PDB entry 5L4K | electron microscopy, 3.90 A resolution | chains N and S of the 12 polymer chains in the assembly

[Chain N]
Name: 26S proteasome non-ATPase regulatory subunit 1
Organism: Homo sapiens
UniProtKB: Q99460 (PSMD1_HUMAN); residues 1-953 here = UniProt positions 1-953
Chain sequence (953 residues; numbered 1 to 953; the number before each row is that of its first residue):
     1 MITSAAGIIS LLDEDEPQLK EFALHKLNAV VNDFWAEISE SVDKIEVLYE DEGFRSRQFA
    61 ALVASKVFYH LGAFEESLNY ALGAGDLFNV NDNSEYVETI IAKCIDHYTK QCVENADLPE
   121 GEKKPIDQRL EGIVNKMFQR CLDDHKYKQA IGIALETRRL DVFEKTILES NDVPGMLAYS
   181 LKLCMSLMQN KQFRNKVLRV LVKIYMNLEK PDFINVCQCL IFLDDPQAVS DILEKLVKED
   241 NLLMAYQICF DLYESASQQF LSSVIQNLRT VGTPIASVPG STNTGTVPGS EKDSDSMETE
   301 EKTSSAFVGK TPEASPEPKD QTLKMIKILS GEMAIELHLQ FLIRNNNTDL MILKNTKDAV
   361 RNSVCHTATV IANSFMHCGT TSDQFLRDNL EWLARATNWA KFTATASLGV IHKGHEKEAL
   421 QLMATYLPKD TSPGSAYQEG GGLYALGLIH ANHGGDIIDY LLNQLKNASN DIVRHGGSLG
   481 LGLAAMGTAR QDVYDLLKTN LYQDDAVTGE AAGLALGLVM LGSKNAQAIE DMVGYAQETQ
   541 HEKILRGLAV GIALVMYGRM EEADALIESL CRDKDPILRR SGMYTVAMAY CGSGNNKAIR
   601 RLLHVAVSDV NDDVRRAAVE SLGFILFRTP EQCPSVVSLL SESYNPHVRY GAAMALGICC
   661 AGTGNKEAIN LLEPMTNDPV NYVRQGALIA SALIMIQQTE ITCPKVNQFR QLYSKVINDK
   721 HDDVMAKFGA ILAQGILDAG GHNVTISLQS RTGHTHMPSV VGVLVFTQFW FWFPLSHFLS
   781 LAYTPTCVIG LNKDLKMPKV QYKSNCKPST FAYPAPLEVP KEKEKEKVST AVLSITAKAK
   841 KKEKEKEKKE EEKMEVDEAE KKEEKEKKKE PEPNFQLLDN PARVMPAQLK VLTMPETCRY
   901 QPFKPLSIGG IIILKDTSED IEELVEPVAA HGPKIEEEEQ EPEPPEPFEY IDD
Disordered / not traced: 275-321, 854-870, 941-953
Swiss-Prot annotation at these positions:
  - modified residue: M1 (N-acetylmethionine), T273 (Phosphothreonine), S290 (Phosphoserine), K310 (N6-acetyllysine), T311 (Phosphothreonine), S315 (Phosphoserine), K720 (N6-acetyllysine), T830 (Phosphothreonine), S834 (Phosphoserine)

[Chain S]
Name: 26S proteasome non-ATPase regulatory subunit 3
Organism: Homo sapiens
UniProtKB: O43242 (PSMD3_HUMAN); residues 1-534 here = UniProt positions 1-534
Chain sequence (534 residues; each row starts with the number of its first residue):
     1 MKQEGSARRR GADKAKPPPG GGEQEPPPPP APQDVEMKEE AATGGGSTGE ADGKTAAAAA
    61 EHSQRELDTV TLEDIKEHVK QLEKAVSGKE PRFVLRALRM LPSTSRRLNH YVLYKAVQGF
   121 FTSNNATRDF LLPFLEEPMD TEADLQFRPR TGKAASTPLL PEVEAYLQLL VVIFMMNSKR
   181 YKEAQKISDD LMQKISTQNR RALDLVAAKC YYYHARVYEF LDKLDVVRSF LHARLRTATL
   241 RHDADGQATL LNLLLRNYLH YSLYDQAEKL VSKSVFPEQA NNNEWARYLY YTGRIKAIQL
   301 EYSEARRTMT NALRKAPQHT AVGFKQTVHK LLIVVELLLG EIPDRLQFRQ PSLKRSLMPY
   361 FLLTQAVRTG NLAKFNQVLD QFGEKFQADG TYTLIIRLRH NVIKTGVRMI SLSYSRISLA
   421 DIAQKLQLDS PEDAEFIVAK AIRDGVIEAS INHEKGYVQS KEMIDIYSTR EPQLAFHQRI
   481 SFCLDIHNMS VKAMRFPPKS YNKDLESAEE RREREQQDLE FAKEMAEDDD DSFP
Disordered / not traced: 1-43
Swiss-Prot annotation at these positions:
  - modified residue (Phosphoserine): S418, S430
  - cross-link: K38 (Glycyl lysine isopeptide (Lys-Gly) (interchain with G-Cter in SUMO1))

[Chain N / chain S interface]
Contacting residue pairs (28; chain N residue first):
  M1(N) with S262(S); L263(S), hydrophobic
  I2(N) with L263(S)
  T3(N) with R228(S), hydrogen bond; Q266(S), hydrogen bond (backbone-side chain)
  S4(N) with Q266(S)
  N32(N) with H232(S); R236(S)
  D33(N) with H232(S); Y258(S), hydrogen bond (backbone-side chain); Q266(S), hydrogen bond (backbone-side chain)
  F34(N) with Q266(S)
  W35(N) with K273(S), hydrogen bond (backbone-side chain)
  A36(N) with K269(S); K273(S)
  S39(N) with K273(S)
  E40(N) with K269(S), salt bridge
  Y69(N) with R236(S), hydrogen bond
  H70(N) with R236(S)
  L71(N) with K273(S)
  F74(N) with L240(S), hydrophobic
  E95(N) with R236(S), salt bridge
  T99(N) with L240(S)
  N677(N) with E510(S); Q517(S), hydrogen bond (backbone-side chain)
  P679(N) with Q517(S)
  H721(N) with F521(S); M525(S)
Other interface residues (no listed pair), chain N (25 interface residues in all): E37, V67, D678, R684, D722
Other interface residues (no listed pair), chain S (18 interface residues in all): S229, D265, L270, R514

[In short]
Chain N and chain S form an interface of 25 and 18 residues respectively, with 7 hydrogen bonds and 2 salt
bridges. Polar pairs include E40(N)-K269(S), E95(N)-R236(S) and T3(N)-R228(S).
Chain N is 26S proteasome non-ATPase regulatory subunit 1 and chain S is 26S proteasome non-ATPase regulatory
subunit 3, both from Homo sapiens; the structure, The human 26S proteasome lid, was determined by electron
microscopy.
